PDB entry 7JRJ | electron microscopy, 3.03 A resolution | chains E and D of the 15 polymer chains in the assembly

# Chain E
Protein: Radial spoke protein 10
Source organism: Chlamydomonas reinhardtii
UniProtKB: Q27YU4 (Q27YU4_CHLRE); numbering as in UniProt (aligned over 1-216)
Chain sequence (216 residues; numbered 1 to 216; the number before each row is that of its first residue):
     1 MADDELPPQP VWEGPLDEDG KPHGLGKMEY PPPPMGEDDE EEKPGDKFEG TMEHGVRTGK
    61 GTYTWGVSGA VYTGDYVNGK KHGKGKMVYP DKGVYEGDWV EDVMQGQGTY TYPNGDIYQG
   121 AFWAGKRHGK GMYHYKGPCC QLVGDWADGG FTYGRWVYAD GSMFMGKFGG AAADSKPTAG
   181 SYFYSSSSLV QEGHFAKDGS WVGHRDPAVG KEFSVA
Not modelled in the structure: 1-24, 33-43, 216

# Chain D
Protein: Flagellar radial spoke protein 6
Source organism: Chlamydomonas reinhardtii
UniProtKB: Q01657 (RSP6_CHLRE); numbering as in UniProt (aligned over 1-459)
Chain sequence (459 residues; row label = number of the first residue in the row):
     1 MAADVGQALA FLQQVKTTQG ASIYEGLKAA LAKVLEDRPV NAVEALETSV LSTPPAANLS
    61 VPLVPAASAA AAAAAVAKAS LFGDPEPVLD PESGEPIDPD APNEFECEDV EGDGDLLDGL
   121 GVGLGRQEMY AAMLAVKRLG EDAKRGVSTV RFFGKFFGTQ ADYYVFETTL QSNPDMPEAP
   181 EGTIPLEPYG EGVNAYIYFV SNTLGGPLQQ LPYVTPEQIK ASRLLRRYLT GRLDAPVSAF
   241 PAFPGNEANY LRALIARISA ATVCCPRGFF TADDDSAELS ANDEWVPLKG REMALPVNWS
   301 HRYAHLKGQG RTVTHKRDPP DEEEEPEKNF WTAEEMEAGP PPLATLDTDA PLPAATGDKV
   361 PPPAWSPVFA SASVTTRNQV AGVRSNRWPG AVCACAGRHF TSMYVGWGIK AGGEWSPCPP
   421 PPPVPQWGAP AAGVEGGQQL LLECNDLPPK PAPPEEEDE
Not modelled in the structure: 1-2, 320-324, 430-459
Curated features (UniProtKB/Swiss-Prot):
  - modified residue (Asymmetric dimethylarginine): R267, R398

# Interface between chain E and chain D
Pairs across the interface - 31 pairs, chain E then chain D:
  Y89(E) - W427(D)  hydrophobic
  P90(E) - W427(D)
  D91(E) - W427(D)
  Y110(E) - Q426(D)
  Y112(E) - V424(D)  hydrophobic
  Y112(E) - Q426(D)  hydrogen bond
  N114(E) - V424(D)
  D116(E) - V424(D)
  G125(E) - Q426(D)
  K126(E) - Q426(D)
  R127(E) - P423(D)
  R127(E) - V424(D)  hydrogen bond (side chain-backbone)
  R127(E) - Q426(D)
  Y133(E) - P423(D)
  Y133(E) - V424(D)  hydrogen bond (side chain-backbone)
  Y135(E) - P421(D)  hydrogen bond (side chain-backbone)
  Y135(E) - P423(D)
  P138(E) - F240(D)  hydrophobic
  P138(E) - A242(D)  hydrophobic
  W156(E) - F240(D)  hydrophobic
  W156(E) - C418(D)
  W156(E) - P420(D)  hydrophobic
  Y158(E) - F240(D)  hydrophobic
  A159(E) - A239(D)
  D160(E) - A239(D)
  D174(E) - P423(D)
  S175(E) - P420(D)
  S175(E) - P423(D)
  P177(E) - P420(D)
  G199(E) - S416(D)
  W201(E) - P417(D)  hydrophobic
Also at the interface, not in a pair above, chain E (29 interface residues in all): M104, F122, C140, K176, Y182, F195, S200
Also at the interface, not in a pair above, chain D (15 interface residues in all): P419, P422, P425

# In short
The interface between chain E and chain D involves 29 residues on one side and 15 on the other; the contacts
include 4 hydrogen bonds. Polar pairs include Y112(E)-Q426(D), R127(E)-V424(D) and Y133(E)-V424(D).
Here chain E is Radial spoke protein 10 and chain D is Flagellar radial spoke protein 6, both from
Chlamydomonas reinhardtii. Entry 7JRJ (Chlamydomonas reinhardtii radial spoke head and neck (recombinant)) was
determined by electron microscopy together with 7JR9 from the same study.
